PDB entry 8DF9 | X-ray diffraction, 3.24 A resolution | chains A and V of the 8 polymer chains in the assembly

# Chain A
Molecule: Topoisomerase V
From: Methanopyrus kandleri
UniProt: Q977W1 (Q977W1_9EURY); numbering as in UniProt (aligned over 1-854)
Amino-acid sequence (854 residues; numbered 1 to 854; the number before each row is that of its first residue):
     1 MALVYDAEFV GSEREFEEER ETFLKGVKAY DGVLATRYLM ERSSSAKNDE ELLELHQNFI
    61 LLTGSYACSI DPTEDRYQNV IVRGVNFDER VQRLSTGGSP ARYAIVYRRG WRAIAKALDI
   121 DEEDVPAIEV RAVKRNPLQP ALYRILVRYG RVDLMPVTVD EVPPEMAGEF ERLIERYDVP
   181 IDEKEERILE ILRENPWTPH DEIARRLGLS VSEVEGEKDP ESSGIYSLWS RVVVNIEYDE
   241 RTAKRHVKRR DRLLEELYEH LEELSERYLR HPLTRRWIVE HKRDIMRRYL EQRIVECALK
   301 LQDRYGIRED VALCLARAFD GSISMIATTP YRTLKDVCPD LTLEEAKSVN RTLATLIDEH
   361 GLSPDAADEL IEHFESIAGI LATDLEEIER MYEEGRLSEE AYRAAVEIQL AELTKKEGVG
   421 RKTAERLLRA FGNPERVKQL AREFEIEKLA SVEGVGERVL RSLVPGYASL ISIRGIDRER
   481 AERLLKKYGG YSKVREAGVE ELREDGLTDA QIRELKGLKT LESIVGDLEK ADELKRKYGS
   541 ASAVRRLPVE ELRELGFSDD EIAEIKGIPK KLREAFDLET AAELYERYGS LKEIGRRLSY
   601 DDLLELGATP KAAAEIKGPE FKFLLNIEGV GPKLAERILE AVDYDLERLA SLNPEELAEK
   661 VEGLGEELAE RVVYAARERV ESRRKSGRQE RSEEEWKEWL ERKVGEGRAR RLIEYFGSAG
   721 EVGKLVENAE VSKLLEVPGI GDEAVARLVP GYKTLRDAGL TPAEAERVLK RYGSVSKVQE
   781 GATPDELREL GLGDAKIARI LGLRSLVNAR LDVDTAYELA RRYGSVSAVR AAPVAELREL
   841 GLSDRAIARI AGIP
Not modelled in the structure: 1, 618-689
Differences from the reference sequence: engineered mutation Ala809 (Lys in Q977W1), Ala820 (Lys in Q977W1), Ala831 (Lys in Q977W1), Ala835 (Lys in Q977W1), Ala846 (Lys in Q977W1), Ala851 (Lys in Q977W1)
Bound ions: Mg2+ site 1: Thr414, Lys416 (shared with 1 residue of chain T); Mg2+ site 2: Ala450 (shared with 1 residue of chain S); Mg2+ site 3: Ile471, Ile473, Ile476 (shared with 1 residue of chain T)
From the paper describing this entry:
  - catalytic residues: Arg108 (proposed by the authors, not directly observed)
  - mutagenesis - R37A, R83A, R109A, A132I, K134A, K134A/R135A, R288A/R293A: decreased catalytic activity
  - mutagenesis - K47A, H56A, R135A, R288A, Y289A, R293A: unchanged catalytic activity
  - mutagenesis - R108A, R108A/R109A, K134E/R135E, R288E/R293E, R288E/L290P/R293E, L290P: abolished catalytic activity
  - catalytic residues: Arg131, Arg144 (citing earlier work)

# Chain V
Molecule: 20-nt DNA strand
Sequence (20 nucleotides; row label = number of the first residue in the row):
    20 TGCTTACTTC GTGCAGGCAT

# How chain A and chain V interact
Pairs across the interface - 23 pairs, chain A then chain V:
  Ser469(A) - DC37(V)  phosphate contact
  Tyr491(A) - DC37(V)  hydrogen bond to the phosphate
  Tyr491(A) - DA38(V)  phosphate contact
  Pro569(A) - DC29(V)  phosphate contact
  Pro569(A) - DG30(V)  phosphate contact
  Lys570(A) - DC29(V)  hydrogen bond to the phosphate
  Arg573(A) - DC29(V)  salt bridge to the phosphate
  Ser590(A) - DG30(V)  phosphate contact
  Ser590(A) - DT31(V)  phosphate contact
  Leu591(A) - DG30(V)  phosphate contact
  Pro750(A) - DA34(V)  sugar contact
  Gly751(A) - DA34(V)  sugar contact
  Gly751(A) - DG35(V)  hydrogen bond to the phosphate
  Tyr752(A) - DG35(V)  phosphate contact
  Lys753(A) - DG35(V)  hydrogen bond to the phosphate
  Lys753(A) - DG36(V)  salt bridge to the phosphate
  Thr754(A) - DG35(V)  hydrogen bond to the phosphate
  Asp757(A) - DG36(V)  phosphate contact
  Ser774(A) - DA34(V)  phosphate contact
  Val775(A) - DA34(V)  phosphate contact
  Ser776(A) - DC33(V)  phosphate contact
  Ser776(A) - DA34(V)  hydrogen bond to the phosphate
  Arg830(A) - DT39(V)  hydrogen bond to the phosphate
Also at the interface, not in a pair above, chain A (21 interface residues in all): Arg495, Lys571, Tyr585, Lys592

# Summary
21 residues of chain A face 10 of chain V across their interface, with 7 hydrogen bonds and 2 salt bridges.
Polar contacts include Tyr491(A)-DC37(V), Lys570(A)-DC29(V) and Gly751(A)-DG35(V). The paper reports catalytic
residues Arg108(A), Arg131(A) and Arg144(A); R37A, R83A and R109A of chain A, among others, reduce catalytic
activity; 19 substitutions were tested in all.
Here chain A is Topoisomerase V (Methanopyrus kandleri) and chain V is a 20-nt DNA strand. Entry 8DF9
(Structure of M. kandleri topoisomerase V in complex with DNA. 38 base pair asymmetric DNA complex) was
determined by X-ray diffraction (same publication as 8DF7, 8DF8 and 8DFB).
